PDB entry 8JO0 | electron microscopy, 3.60 A resolution | chains A and G of the 13 polymer chains in the assembly

Chain A (and G):
Name: Cell death protein 4
From: Caenorhabditis elegans
Notes: chain G of this document is another copy of the same molecule, construct and numbering; everything in this record applies to it too
Reference sequence: P30429 (CED4_CAEEL), isoform P30429-2; residue numbers follow UniProt; this construct covers 1-549
Sequence (549 residues; each row starts with the number of its first residue):
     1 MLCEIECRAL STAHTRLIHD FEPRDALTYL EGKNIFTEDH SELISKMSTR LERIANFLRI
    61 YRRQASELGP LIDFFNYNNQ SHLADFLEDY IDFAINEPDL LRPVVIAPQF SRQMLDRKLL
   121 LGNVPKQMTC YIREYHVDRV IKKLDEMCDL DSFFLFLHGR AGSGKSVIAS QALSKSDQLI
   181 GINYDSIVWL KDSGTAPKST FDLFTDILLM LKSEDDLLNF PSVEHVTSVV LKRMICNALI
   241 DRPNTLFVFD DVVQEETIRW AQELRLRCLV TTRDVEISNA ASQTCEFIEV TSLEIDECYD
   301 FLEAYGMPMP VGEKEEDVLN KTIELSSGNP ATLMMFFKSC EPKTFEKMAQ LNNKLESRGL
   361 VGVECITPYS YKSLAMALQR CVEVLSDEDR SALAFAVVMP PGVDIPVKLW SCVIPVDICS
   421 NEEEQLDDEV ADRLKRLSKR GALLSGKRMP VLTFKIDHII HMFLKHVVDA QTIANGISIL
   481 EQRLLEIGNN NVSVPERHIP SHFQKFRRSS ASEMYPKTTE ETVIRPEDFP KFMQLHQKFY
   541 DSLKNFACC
Unresolved in the structure: 1-111, 417-423, 488-521, 544-549
Bound ions: Mg2+: Ser166 (together with ATP)
Small-molecule neighbours: ATP (adenosine-5'-triphosphate): Met128, Tyr131, Arg160, Ala161, Gly162, Ser163, Gly164, Lys165, Ser166, Val167, Gln171, Arg273, Phe301, Tyr305, Pro330, Ala331, Met334, Thr367, Pro368, Tyr369
Swiss-Prot annotation at these positions:
  - binding site (ATP): Tyr131, Gly162, Gly164, Lys165, Ser166, Val167, Arg273, Thr367, Tyr369
  - binding site (Mg(2+)): Ser166
  - mutagenesis: Gln80 to Cys549 (In n1162; reduces the number of apoptotic corpses and restores the number of male tail rays in an icd-1 RNAi background), Val230 (V230D: Loss of dimerization without affecting interaction with ced-9, loss of ced-3 activation and severe reduction in the number of cell corpses in embryos in a ced-1 mutant background ...), Arg233 (R233E: Severe reduction in the number of cell corpses in embryos in a ced-1 mutant background ...), Met234 (M234E: Loss of dimerization without affecting interaction with ced-9, loss of ced-3 activation and severe reduction in the number of cell corpses in embryos in a ced-1 mutant background ...), Asp250 to Asp251 (Severe reduction in the number of cell corpses in embryos in a ced-1 mutant background), Ile258 (I258N: In n1948; no effect on the interaction with mac-1), Ala394 (A394W: Reduced interaction with ced-3)

How chain A and chain G interact:
Contacting residue pairs - 18 pairs, chain A then chain G:
  Thr227(A) with Asp206(G), hydrogen bond
  Val229(A) with Asn123(G); Asp206(G); Met210(G), hydrophobic
  Val230(A) with Leu209(G), hydrophobic
  Arg233(A) with Leu121(G); Glu214(G), salt bridge
  Met234(A) with Leu217(G), hydrophobic
  Cys236(A) with Leu120(G), hydrophobic
  Asn237(A) with Glu214(G)
  Arg259(A) with Thr367(G); Pro368(G)
  Arg265(A) with Leu120(G); Val124(G)
  Glu276(A) with Ile366(G)
  Asn279(A) with Ile366(G)
  Ser282(A) with Lys126(G), hydrogen bond (backbone-side chain)
  Glu429(A) with Arg358(G), salt bridge
Also at the interface, not in a pair above, chain A (17 interface residues in all): Ile240, Glu255, Glu263, Ala280
Also at the interface, not in a pair above, chain G (19 interface residues in all): Arg117, Leu190, Lys212, Lys354, Tyr369

Overview:
17 residues of chain A face 19 of chain G across their interface, with 2 hydrogen bonds and 2 salt bridges.
Among the polar pairs are Arg233(A)-Glu214(G), Glu429(A)-Arg358(G) and Thr227(A)-Asp206(G). Chain A binds ATP.
Chain A and chain G are both Cell death protein 4 (Caenorhabditis elegans); the structure, The Cryo-EM
structure of a heptameric CED-4/CED-3 catalytic complex, was determined by electron microscopy, deposited
together with 8JNS and 8JOL.
